PDB entry 6LSE | X-ray diffraction, 2.25 A resolution | chains A and B of the 3 polymer chains in the assembly

== Chain A ==
Protein: Genome polyprotein
From: Human enterovirus 71
Notes: EC 2.7.7.48
UniProt: E5RPG3 (E5RPG3_HE71); residues 1-462 here correspond to UniProt positions 1732-2193 (UniProt number = residue number + 1731)
Amino-acid sequence (468 residues; each row starts with the number of its first residue):
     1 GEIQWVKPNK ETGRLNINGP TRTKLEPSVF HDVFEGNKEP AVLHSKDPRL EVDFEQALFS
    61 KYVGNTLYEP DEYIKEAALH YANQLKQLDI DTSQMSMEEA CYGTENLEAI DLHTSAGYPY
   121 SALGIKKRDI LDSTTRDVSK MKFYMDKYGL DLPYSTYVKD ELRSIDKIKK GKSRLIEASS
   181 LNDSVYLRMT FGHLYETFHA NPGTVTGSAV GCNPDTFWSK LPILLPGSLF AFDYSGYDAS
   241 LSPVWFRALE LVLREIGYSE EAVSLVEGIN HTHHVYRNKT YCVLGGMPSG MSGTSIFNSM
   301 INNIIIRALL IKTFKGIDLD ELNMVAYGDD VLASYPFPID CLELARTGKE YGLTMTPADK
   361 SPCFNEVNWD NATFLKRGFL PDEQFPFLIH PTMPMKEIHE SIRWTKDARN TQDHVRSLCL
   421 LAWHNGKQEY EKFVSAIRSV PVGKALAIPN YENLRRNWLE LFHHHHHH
Not modelled in the structure: 465-468
Sequence notes: engineered mutation Met291 (Cys2022 in E5RPG3); expression tag (463-468)
Ion coordination: Zn2+: His271, His273, Cys282, Glu343
Small-molecule neighbours: pyrophosphate (POP): Arg163, Lys167, Arg174, Ser235, Gly236, Tyr237
From the paper describing this entry:
  - binding site for the 35-nt RNA strand (chain B): Thr114 to Ser115, Lys127, Ile176, Arg188

== Chain B ==
Molecule: 35-nt RNA strand
Sequence (35 nucleotides; row label = number of the first residue in the row):
   583 GGGAGAUGAA AGUCUCCAGG UCUCUCUCGU CGAAA
Not modelled in the structure: 583-598, 607-617

== How chain A and chain B interact ==
Contacting residue pairs (35; chain A residue first):
  Pro20(A) with C599(B), base contact
  Lys24(A) with C599(B), base contact
  Glu108(A) with U603(B), phosphate contact
  Thr114(A) with A600(B), phosphate contact; G601(B), hydrogen bond to the phosphate
  Ser115(A) with C599(B), hydrogen bond to the phosphate; A600(B), hydrogen bond to the phosphate
  Ser121(A) with C599(B), hydrogen bond to the phosphate
  Lys127(A) with G601(B), salt bridge to the phosphate
  Tyr157(A) with C599(B), sugar contact
  Lys159(A) with A600(B), base contact
  Ile176(A) with A600(B), base contact
  Glu177(A) with A600(B), sugar contact
  Ala178(A) with A600(B), sugar contact
  Ser179(A) with A600(B), hydrogen bond to the sugar
  Arg188(A) with G602(B), salt bridge to the phosphate
  His199(A) with G602(B), phosphate contact; U603(B), salt bridge to the phosphate
  Val210(A) with U603(B), sugar contact
  Gly211(A) with U603(B), hydrogen bond to the sugar; C604(B), sugar contact
  Cys212(A) with U603(B), sugar contact; C604(B), sugar contact
  Asn213(A) with C604(B), hydrogen bond to the sugar; U605(B), phosphate contact
  Gly290(A) with A600(B), hydrogen bond to the sugar; G601(B), sugar contact
  Met291(A) with G601(B), hydrogen bond to the sugar
  Ser292(A) with G601(B), sugar contact
  Gly293(A) with G601(B), sugar contact
  Ser295(A) with G601(B), hydrogen bond to the base
  Tyr327(A) with G602(B), base contact; U603(B), hydrogen bond to the sugar
  Arg416(A) with C606(B), sugar contact
  Leu420(A) with U605(B), sugar contact
Other interface residues (no listed pair), chain A (32 interface residues in all): Asp111, Ser184, Pro214, Ser289, Thr294

== Summary ==
32 residues of chain A and 8 residues of chain B are in contact; the contacts include 11 hydrogen bonds and 3
salt bridges. Among the polar pairs are Ser295(A)-G601(B), Ser179(A)-A600(B) and Gly211(A)-U603(B). The paper
reports a binding site for the 35-nt RNA strand (chain B) at Thr114(A), Lys127(A) and Ile176(A) among others.
Chain A is Genome polyprotein (Human enterovirus 71) and chain B is a 35-nt RNA strand; the structure, Crystal
structure of the enterovirus 71 polymerase elongation complex (C3S6A/C3S6B form), was determined by X-ray
diffraction (same publication as 6LSF, 6LSG and 6LSH).
